PDB entry 8CT5 | X-ray diffraction, 1.97 A resolution | chain A

Chain A:
Name: Integrase
From: Human immunodeficiency virus 1
UniProtKB: Q72498 (Q72498_9HIV1); residues 50-210 here correspond to UniProt positions 765-925 (UniProt number = residue number + 715)
Chain sequence (161 residues; row label = number of the first residue in the row):
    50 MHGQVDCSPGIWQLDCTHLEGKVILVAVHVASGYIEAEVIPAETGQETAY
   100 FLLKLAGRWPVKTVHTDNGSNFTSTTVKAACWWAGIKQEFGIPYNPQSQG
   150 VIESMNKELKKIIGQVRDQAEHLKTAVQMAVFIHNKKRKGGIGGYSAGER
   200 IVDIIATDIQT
Unresolved in the structure: 50-54, 143-148, 188-192, 209-210
Differences from the reference sequence: engineered mutation Lys-185 (Phe900 in Q72498)
Modified residues: Cys-65 (S-dimethylarsinoyl-cysteine; CAF); Cys-130 (S-dimethylarsinoyl-cysteine; CAF)

Overview:
Chain A is Integrase (Human immunodeficiency virus 1); the structure, Catalytic Core Domain of HIV-1 Integrase
(F185K), was determined by X-ray diffraction, deposited together with 8CTA and 8CT7.
